3GTO - chains B and J of the 13 polymer chains in the assembly; structure by X-ray diffraction, 4.00 A resolution.

# Chain B
Molecule: DNA-directed RNA polymerase II subunit RPB2
Organism: Saccharomyces cerevisiae
Notes: EC 2.7.7.6; fragment: DNA-directed RNA polymerase II 140 kDa polypeptide
Reference sequence: P08518 (RPB2_YEAST); residues 1-1224 here = UniProt positions 1-1224
Chain sequence (1224 residues; each row starts with the number of its first residue):
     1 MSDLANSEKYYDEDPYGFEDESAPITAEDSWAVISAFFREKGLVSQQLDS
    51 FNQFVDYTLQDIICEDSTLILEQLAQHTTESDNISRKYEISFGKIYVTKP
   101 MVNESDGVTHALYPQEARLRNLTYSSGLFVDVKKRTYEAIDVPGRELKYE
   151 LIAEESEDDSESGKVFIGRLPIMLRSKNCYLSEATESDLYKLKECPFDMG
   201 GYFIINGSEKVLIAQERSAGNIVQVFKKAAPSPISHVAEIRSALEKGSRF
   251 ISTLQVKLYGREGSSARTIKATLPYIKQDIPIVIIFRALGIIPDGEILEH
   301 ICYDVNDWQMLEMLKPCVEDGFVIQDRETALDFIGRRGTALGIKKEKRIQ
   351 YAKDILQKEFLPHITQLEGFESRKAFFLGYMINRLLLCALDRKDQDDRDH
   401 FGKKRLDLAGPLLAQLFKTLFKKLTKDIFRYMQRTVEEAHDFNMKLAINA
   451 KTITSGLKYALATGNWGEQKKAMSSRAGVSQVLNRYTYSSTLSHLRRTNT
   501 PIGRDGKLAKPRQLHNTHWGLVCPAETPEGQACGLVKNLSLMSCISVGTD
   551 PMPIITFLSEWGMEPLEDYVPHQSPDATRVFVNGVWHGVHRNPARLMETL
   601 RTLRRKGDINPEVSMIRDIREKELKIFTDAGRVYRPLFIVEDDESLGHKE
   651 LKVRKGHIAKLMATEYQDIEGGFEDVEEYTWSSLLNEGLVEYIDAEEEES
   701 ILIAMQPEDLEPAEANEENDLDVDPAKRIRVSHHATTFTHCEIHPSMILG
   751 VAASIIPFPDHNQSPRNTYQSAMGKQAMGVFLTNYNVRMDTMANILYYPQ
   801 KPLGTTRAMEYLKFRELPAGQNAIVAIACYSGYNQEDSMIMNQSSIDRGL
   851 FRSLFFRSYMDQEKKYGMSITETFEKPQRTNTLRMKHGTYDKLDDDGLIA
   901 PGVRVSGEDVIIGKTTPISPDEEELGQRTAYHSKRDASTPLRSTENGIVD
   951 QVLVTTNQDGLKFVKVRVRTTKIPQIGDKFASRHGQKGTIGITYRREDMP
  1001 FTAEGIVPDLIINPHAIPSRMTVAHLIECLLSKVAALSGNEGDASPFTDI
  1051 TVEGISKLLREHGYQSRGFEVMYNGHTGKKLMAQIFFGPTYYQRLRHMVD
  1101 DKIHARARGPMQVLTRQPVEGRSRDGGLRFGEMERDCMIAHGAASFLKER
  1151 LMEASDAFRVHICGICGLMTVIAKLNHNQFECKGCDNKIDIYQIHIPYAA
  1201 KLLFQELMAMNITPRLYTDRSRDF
Disordered / not traced: 1-19, 71-89, 135-163, 336-344, 438-445, 503-508, 669-677, 716-721, 920-932
Bound ions: Zn2+: Cys1163, Cys1166, Cys1182

# Chain J
Molecule: DNA-directed RNA polymerases I, II, and III subunit RPABC5
Organism: Saccharomyces cerevisiae
Notes: fragment: DNA-directed RNA polymerases I/II/III subunit 10
Reference sequence: P22139 (RPAB5_YEAST); numbering as in UniProt (aligned over 1-70)
Chain sequence (70 residues; row label = number of the first residue in the row):
     1 MIVPVRCFSCGKVVGDKWESYLNLLQEDELDEGTALSRLGLKRYCCRRMI
    51 LTHVDLIEKFLRYNPLEKRD
Disordered / not traced: 66-70
Bound ions: Zn2+: Cys10, Cys45, Cys46
Curated features (UniProtKB/Swiss-Prot):
  - binding site (Zn(2+)): Cys7, Cys10, Cys45, Cys46
  - cross-link: Lys59 (Glycyl lysine isopeptide (Lys-Gly) (interchain with G-Cter in ubiquitin))

# Interface between chain B and chain J
Pairs across the interface (62; chain B residue first):
  Glu186(B) - Arg62(J)  salt bridge
  Tyr190(B) - Lys59(J)
  Tyr190(B) - Arg62(J)
  Tyr190(B) - Tyr63(J)  hydrophobic
  Lys193(B) - Pro65(J)
  Cys195(B) - Tyr63(J)
  Pro196(B) - Tyr63(J)
  Phe197(B) - Lys59(J)
  Val780(B) - Leu56(J)  hydrophobic
  Thr783(B) - Lys59(J)
  Thr783(B) - Phe60(J)
  Thr783(B) - Tyr63(J)
  Asn784(B) - Tyr63(J)  hydrogen bond (backbone-side chain)
  Tyr785(B) - Met1(J)
  Tyr785(B) - Phe60(J)  hydrophobic
  Tyr797(B) - Met1(J)
  Tyr798(B) - Met1(J)
  Tyr798(B) - Ile2(J)
  Tyr798(B) - Pro4(J)  hydrophobic
  Gln800(B) - Arg48(J)
  Gln800(B) - Met49(J)
  Gln800(B) - Thr52(J)
  Gln800(B) - His53(J)
  Lys801(B) - Leu51(J)  hydrogen bond (side chain-backbone)
  Lys801(B) - Thr52(J)
  Leu803(B) - Leu51(J)  hydrophobic
  Arg815(B) - Val54(J)
  Glu816(B) - Leu56(J)
  Asn822(B) - Arg48(J)  hydrogen bond (backbone-side chain)
  Asn822(B) - Thr52(J)
  Ala823(B) - Arg48(J)
  Ile824(B) - Tyr44(J)  hydrophobic
  Ile824(B) - Cys45(J)  hydrophobic
  Ile824(B) - Arg48(J)
  Ser845(B) - Phe8(J)
  Arg848(B) - Cys7(J)
  Arg848(B) - Phe8(J)  hydrogen bond (side chain-backbone)
  Arg848(B) - Cys10(J)  hydrogen bond (side chain-backbone)
  Arg848(B) - Gly11(J)
  Gly849(B) - Phe8(J)
  Leu850(B) - Phe8(J)  hydrophobic
  Arg996(B) - Ser9(J)
  Arg996(B) - Cys10(J)  hydrogen bond (side chain-backbone)
  Glu1004(B) - Arg43(J)
  Ile1006(B) - Arg43(J)
  Ile1006(B) - Cys45(J)  hydrophobic
  Val1007(B) - Ser9(J)
  Asp1009(B) - Phe8(J)
  Asp1009(B) - Ser9(J)  hydrogen bond
  Asp1009(B) - Arg48(J)  salt bridge
  Ala1035(B) - Leu51(J)
  Ala1036(B) - Tyr44(J)  hydrophobic
  Ala1036(B) - Arg47(J)  hydrogen bond (backbone-side chain)
  Leu1037(B) - Tyr44(J)  hydrophobic
  Leu1037(B) - Arg47(J)  hydrogen bond (backbone-side chain)
  Ser1038(B) - Gly33(J)
  Gly1039(B) - Glu32(J)
  Gly1039(B) - Leu51(J)
  Asn1040(B) - Glu32(J)
  Tyr1064(B) - Tyr44(J)
  Glu1070(B) - Tyr44(J)  hydrogen bond
  Phe1087(B) - Tyr44(J)
Also at the interface, not in a pair above, chain B (46 interface residues in all): Ser187, Glu194, Leu796, Pro799, Pro802, Gln821, Asn842, Lys1033
Also at the interface, not in a pair above, chain J (30 interface residues in all): Val3, Arg6, Asp31, Leu36

# In short
46 residues of chain B face 30 of chain J across their interface, with 10 hydrogen bonds and 2 salt bridges.
Polar pairs include Glu186(B)-Arg62(J), Asp1009(B)-Arg48(J) and Asn784(B)-Tyr63(J). Cys1163(B), Cys1166(B) and
Cys1182(B) coordinate Zn2+. From UniProt: 4 Zn2+-binding residues on chain J.
Here chain B is DNA-directed RNA polymerase II subunit RPB2 and chain J is DNA-directed RNA polymerases I, II,
and III subunit RPABC5, both from Saccharomyces cerevisiae. Entry 3GTO (Backtracked RNA polymerase II complex
with 15mer RNA) was determined by X-ray diffraction, deposited together with 3GTG, 3GTJ, 3GTK, 3GTL, 3GTM,
3GTP and 3GTQ.
